5JH0 - chains A and E of the 6 polymer chains in the assembly; structure by X-ray diffraction, 2.18 A resolution.

== Chain A ==
Name: ARS-binding factor 2, mitochondrial
Source organism: Saccharomyces cerevisiae (strain ATCC 204508 / S288c)
UniProtKB: Q02486 (ABF2_YEAST); residue numbers follow UniProt; this construct covers 27-183
Chain sequence (163 residues; numbered 21 to 183; the number before each row is that of its first residue):
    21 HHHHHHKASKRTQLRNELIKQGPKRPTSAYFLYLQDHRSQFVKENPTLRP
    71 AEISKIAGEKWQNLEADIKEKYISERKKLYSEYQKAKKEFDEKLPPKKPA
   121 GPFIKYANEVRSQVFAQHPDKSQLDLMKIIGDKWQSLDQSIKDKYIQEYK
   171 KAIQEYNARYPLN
Unresolved in the structure: 21-26, 183
Differences from the reference sequence: expression tag (21-26)
Swiss-Prot annotation at these positions:
  - DNA-binding region: Pro43 to Asp111 (HMG box 1), Pro116 to Asn183 (HMG box 2)
Reported in the primary citation:
  - binding site for the 22-nt DNA strand: Arg45, Phe51
  - binding site for the 22-nt DNA strand: Phe123, Ile124, Trp154
  - binding site for the 22-nt DNA strand (chain E): Arg45, Tyr50, Trp81
  - contacts within the chain: Arg31-Tyr176
  - conformationally variable residues (order/disorder transition): Leu34, Leu38, Ile39, Lys113 (from molecular simulation)

== Chain E ==
Molecule: 22-nt DNA strand
Sequence (22 nucleotides; numbered 1 to 22; the number before each row is that of its first residue):
     1 AATAATAAATTATATAATATAA

== Chain A / chain E interface ==
Pairs across the interface - 28 pairs, chain A then chain E:
  Arg45(A) - DA17(E)  hydrogen bond to the base
  Arg45(A) - DT18(E)  hydrogen bond to the base
  Arg45(A) - DA19(E)  hydrogen bond to the sugar
  Ser48(A) - DT15(E)  hydrogen bond to the base
  Tyr50(A) - DA14(E)  hydrogen bond to the base
  Tyr50(A) - DT15(E)  sugar contact
  Phe51(A) - DA14(E)  base contact
  Phe51(A) - DT15(E)  base contact
  Leu54(A) - DA14(E)  base contact
  Pro70(A) - DT13(E)  base contact
  Ala71(A) - DA12(E)  sugar contact
  Ala71(A) - DT13(E)  base contact
  Glu72(A) - DT13(E)  phosphate contact
  Ser74(A) - DT13(E)  hydrogen bond to the base
  Ser74(A) - DA14(E)  hydrogen bond to the base
  Lys75(A) - DT13(E)  salt bridge to the phosphate
  Lys75(A) - DA14(E)  sugar contact
  Gly78(A) - DA14(E)  phosphate contact
  Trp81(A) - DT15(E)  phosphate contact
  Trp81(A) - DA16(E)  hydrogen bond to the phosphate
  Gln82(A) - DT15(E)  hydrogen bond to the phosphate
  Gln82(A) - DA16(E)  hydrogen bond to the phosphate
  Arg96(A) - DA17(E)  phosphate contact
  Tyr100(A) - DT18(E)  hydrogen bond to the phosphate
  Tyr100(A) - DA19(E)  hydrogen bond to the phosphate
  Tyr103(A) - DA19(E)  sugar contact
  Gln104(A) - DA19(E)  phosphate contact
  Lys107(A) - DT20(E)  salt bridge to the phosphate

== In short ==
18 residues of chain A face 9 of chain E across their interface; the contacts include 12 hydrogen bonds and 2
salt bridges. Among the polar pairs are Arg45(A)-DA17(E), Arg45(A)-DT18(E) and Ser48(A)-DT15(E). The paper
reports a binding site for the 22-nt DNA strand at Arg45(A), Phe51(A) and Phe123(A) among others; a binding
site for the 22-nt DNA strand (chain E) at Arg45(A), Tyr50(A) and Trp81(A).
Chain A is ARS-binding factor 2, mitochondrial (Saccharomyces cerevisiae (strain ATCC 204508 / S288c)) and
chain E is a 22-nt DNA strand; the structure, Crystal structure of the mitochondrial DNA packaging protein
Abf2p in complex with DNA at 2.18 Angstrom ..., was determined by X-ray diffraction (same publication as
5JGH).
